5ZF4 - chain A; structure by X-ray diffraction, 1.66 A resolution.

== Chain A ==
Protein: Dihydroorotate dehydrogenase (quinone), mitochondrial
From: Homo sapiens
Notes: EC 1.3.5.2
UniProtKB: Q02127 (PYRD_HUMAN); residues 30-396 here correspond to UniProt positions 29-395 (UniProt number = residue number - 1)
Amino-acid sequence (390 residues; row label = number of the first residue in the row):
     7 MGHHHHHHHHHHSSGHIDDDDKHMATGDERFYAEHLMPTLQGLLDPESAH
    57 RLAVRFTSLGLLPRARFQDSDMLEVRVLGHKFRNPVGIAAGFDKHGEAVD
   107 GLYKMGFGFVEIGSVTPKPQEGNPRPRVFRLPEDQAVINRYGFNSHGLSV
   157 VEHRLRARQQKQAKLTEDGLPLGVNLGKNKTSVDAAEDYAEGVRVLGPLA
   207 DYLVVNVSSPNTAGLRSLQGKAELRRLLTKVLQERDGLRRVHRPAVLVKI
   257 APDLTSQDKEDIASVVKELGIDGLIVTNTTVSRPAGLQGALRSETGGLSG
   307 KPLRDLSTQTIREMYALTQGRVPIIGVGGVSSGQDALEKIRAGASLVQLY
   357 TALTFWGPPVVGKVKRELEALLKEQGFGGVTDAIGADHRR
Disordered / not traced: 7-30
Differences from the reference sequence: expression tag (7-29)
Ligand contacts:
  - 9BL (methyl (2E,6E)-8-(3-chloro-5-formyl-2,6-dihydroxy-4-methylphenyl)-2,6-dimethylocta-2,6-dienoate): Tyr38, Leu42, Met43, Leu46, Gln47, Leu50, Pro52, Ala55, His56, Leu58, Ala59, Phe62, Thr63, Leu68, Phe98, Met111, Val134, Arg136, Tyr356, Thr360, Pro364
  - FMN (flavin mononucleotide): Ala95, Ala96, Gly97, Lys100, Gly119, Ser120, Val134, Val143, Asn145, Tyr147, Phe149, Asn181, Asn212, Lys255, Thr283, Asn284, Thr285, Ser305, Gly306, Leu309, Val333, Gly334, Gly335, Val336, Leu355, Tyr356, Thr357
  - orotic acid (ORO): Lys100, Asn145, Arg146, Tyr147, Gly148, Phe149, Asn212, Ser215, Pro216, Asn217, Asn284, Thr285
UniProt features mapped onto this chain:
  - active site: Ser215 (Nucleophile)
  - binding site (FMN): Ala96 to Lys100, Ser120, Asn181, Asn212, Lys255, Thr283, Gly306, Gly335, Tyr356, Thr357
  - binding site (substrate): Lys100, Asn145 to Phe149, Asn212 to Asn217, Asn284, Thr285
From the paper describing this entry:
  - binding site for 9BL: Tyr38, Met43, Leu46, Gln47, Ala55, His56, Thr63, Phe98, Met111, Val134, Arg136, Tyr356, Leu359, Pro364

== Overview ==
Ligands of chain A: flavin mononucleotide, orotic acid and compound 9BL. From UniProt: active-site residue
Ser215, 14 FMN-binding residues and 14 substrate-binding residues. The paper reports a binding site for 9BL at
Tyr38, Met43 and Leu46 among others.
Chain A is Dihydroorotate dehydrogenase (quinone), mitochondrial (Homo sapiens); the structure, Structure of
human dihydroorotate dehydrogenase in complex with 275-10-COOMe, was determined by X-ray diffraction,
deposited together with 5ZF7, 5ZF8, 5ZF9, 5ZFA and 5ZFB.
